PDB entry 8SXX | electron microscopy, 3.60 A resolution | chains B and D of the 12 polymer chains in the assembly

[Chain B (and D)]
Name: SIR2-like domain-containing protein
Source organism: Escherichia coli
Notes: chain D of this document is another copy of the same molecule, construct and numbering; everything in this record applies to it too
UniProtKB: A0A7B5N0T7 (A0A7B5N0T7_ECOLX); residues 1-415 here = UniProt positions 1-415
Chain sequence (415 residues; numbered 1 to 415; the number before each row is that of its first residue):
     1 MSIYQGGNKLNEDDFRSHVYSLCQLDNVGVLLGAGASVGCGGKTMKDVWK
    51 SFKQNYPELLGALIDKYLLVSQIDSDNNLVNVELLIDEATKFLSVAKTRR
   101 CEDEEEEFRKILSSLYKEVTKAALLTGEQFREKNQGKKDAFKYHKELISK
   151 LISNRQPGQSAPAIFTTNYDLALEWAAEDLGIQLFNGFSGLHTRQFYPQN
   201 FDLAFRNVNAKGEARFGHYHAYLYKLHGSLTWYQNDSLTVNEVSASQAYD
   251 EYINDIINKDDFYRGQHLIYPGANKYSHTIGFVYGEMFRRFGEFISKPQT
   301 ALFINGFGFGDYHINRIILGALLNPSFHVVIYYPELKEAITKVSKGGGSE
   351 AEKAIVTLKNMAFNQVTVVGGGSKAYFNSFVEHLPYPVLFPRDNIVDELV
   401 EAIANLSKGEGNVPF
Unresolved in the structure: 1, 209-217, 230, 396-415 (chain D: 1, 211-216, 392-415)
Ligand contacts: NAD (nicotinamide-adenine-dinucleotide): G33, A34, G35, T44, M45, E83, T167, Y169, K225, L226, H227, G228, Y270, P271, V283, Y284, F288, N305, G306, F307, G308, D311
What the authors report for this chain:
  - binding site for NAD: H227, Y284, Y376, F377
  - catalytic residues: H227, D311, H313
  - mutagenesis - H227A, D311A, H313A: abolished catalytic activity on NAD+
  - mutagenesis - H227A, D311A, H313A: decreased catalytic activity on single-stranded DNA
  - mutagenesis - H227A: decreased growth

[Interface between chain B and chain D]
Residue-residue contacts (12):
  S149(B) with F363(D)
  N207(B) with N324(D), hydrogen bond
  H218(B) with L323(D); P325(D)
  Y219(B) with L322(D), hydrogen bond (side chain-backbone); L323(D), hydrophobic; F363(D), hydrophobic
  Y386(B) with G6(D), hydrogen bond (side chain-backbone); N8(D)
  L389(B) with Q299(D); H328(D)
  F390(B) with Q299(D)
Interface residues without a listed pair, chain B (10 interface residues in all): S153, L180, P387
Interface residues without a listed pair, chain D (16 interface residues in all): G7, L25, S326, M361, A362, N364, Q365

[In short]
10 residues of chain B and 16 residues of chain D are in contact, with 3 hydrogen bonds. Polar pairs include
N207(B)-N324(D), Y219(B)-L322(D) and Y386(B)-G6(D). Bound to chain B: NAD. The paper reports catalytic
residues H227(B), D311(B) and H313(B); H227A, D311A and H313A of chain B abolish catalytic activity on NAD+.
Both chains are SIR2-like domain-containing protein (Escherichia coli). Entry 8SXX (E. coli dodecamer SIR2)
was determined by electron microscopy (same publication as 8SU9, 8SUW, 8SUB, 8UAE and 8UAF).
